PDB entry 7O5X | X-ray diffraction, 1.80 A resolution | chains A and P

# Chain A
Molecule: 14-3-3 protein sigma
Source organism: Homo sapiens
Reference sequence: P31947 (1433S_HUMAN); residues 1-231 here = UniProt positions 1-231
Chain sequence (236 residues; row label = number of the first residue in the row; numbers below 1 keep their minus sign (Gly-4 is residue -4)):
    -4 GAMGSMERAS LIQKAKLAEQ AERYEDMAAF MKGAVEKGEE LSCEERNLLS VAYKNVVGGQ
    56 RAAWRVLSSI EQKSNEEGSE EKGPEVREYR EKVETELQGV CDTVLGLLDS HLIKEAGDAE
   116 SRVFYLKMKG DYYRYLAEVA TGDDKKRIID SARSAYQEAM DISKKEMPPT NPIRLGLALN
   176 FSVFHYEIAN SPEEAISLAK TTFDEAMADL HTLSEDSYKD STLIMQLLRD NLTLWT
Not modelled in the structure: -4 to -3, 71-77
Glycans and other covalent adducts: 4-(4-methoxypiperidin-1-yl)carbonylbenzaldehyde (V3W) linked to Lys122
Modified residues: Cys38 (S-hydroxycysteine; CSO)
Sequence notes: expression tag (-4 to 0)
Ion coordination: Ca2+ near Glu2 (its only coordinating residue here)
Small-molecule neighbours: V3W (4-(4-methoxypiperidin-1-yl)carbonylbenzaldehyde): Cys38, Asn42, Pro167, Ile168, Gly171, Ile219
Swiss-Prot annotation at these positions:
  - site (Interaction with phosphoserine on interacting protein): Arg56, Arg129
  - modified residue (Phosphoserine): Ser5, Ser74
What the authors report for this chain:
  - binding site for V3W: Lys122

# Chain P
Molecule: Transcription factor p65
Reference sequence: Q04206 (TF65_HUMAN); numbering as in UniProt (aligned over 39-51)
Chain sequence (13 residues; numbered 39 to 51; the number before each row is that of its first residue):
    39 EGRSAGSIPG RRS
Not modelled in the structure: 39-42
Modified residues: Ser45 (phosphoserine; SEP)
Sequence notes: variant Arg49 (Glu in Q04206)
What the authors report for this chain:
  - post-translational modification sites: Ser45

# Interface between chain A and chain P
Residue-residue contacts (28; chain A residue first):
  Glu14(A) - Arg50(P)
  Glu14(A) - Ser51(P)  hydrogen bond (side chain-backbone)
  Tyr19(A) - Arg49(P)
  Asn42(A) - Ser51(P)
  Leu43(A) - Ser51(P)
  Val46(A) - Gly48(P)
  Val46(A) - Arg49(P)
  Val46(A) - Ser51(P)
  Lys49(A) - Ile46(P)
  Lys49(A) - Gly48(P)
  Asn50(A) - Arg49(P)  hydrogen bond (side chain-backbone)
  Arg56(A) - Ser45(P)
  Lys122(A) - Ile46(P)
  Arg129(A) - Ser45(P)
  Tyr130(A) - Ser45(P)
  Gly171(A) - Ile46(P)
  Leu174(A) - Gly44(P)
  Leu174(A) - Ser45(P)
  Leu174(A) - Ile46(P)
  Asn175(A) - Ser45(P)
  Asn175(A) - Ile46(P)  hydrogen bond (side chain-backbone)
  Val178(A) - Gly44(P)
  Glu182(A) - Ala43(P)
  Leu222(A) - Pro47(P)
  Asn226(A) - Ala43(P)
  Asn226(A) - Gly44(P)  hydrogen bond (side chain-backbone)
  Leu229(A) - Ala43(P)
  Trp230(A) - Ala43(P)
Also at the interface, not in a pair above, chain A (21 interface residues in all): Ile219

# Overview
The interface between chain A and chain P involves 21 residues on one side and 9 on the other, with 4 hydrogen
bonds. Among the polar pairs are Glu14(A)-Ser51(P), Asn50(A)-Arg49(P) and Asn175(A)-Ile46(P). Covalently
linked compound V3W: at Lys122(A). From the paper: a binding site for V3W at Lys122(A); a modification site at
Ser45(P).
Here chain A is 14-3-3 protein sigma (Homo sapiens) and chain P is Transcription factor p65. Entry 7O5X
(14-3-3 sigma with RelA/p65 binding site pS45 and covalently bound TCF521-173) was determined by X-ray
diffraction together with 7BI3, 7BIQ, 7BIW, 7BIY, 7BJB, 7BJF and 54 further entries from the same study.
